PDB entry 9CJE | electron microscopy, 2.22 A resolution | chains A and D of the 4 polymer chains in the assembly

== Chain A ==
Name: Nitrogenase molybdenum-iron protein alpha chain
Source organism: Azotobacter vinelandii
Notes: EC 1.18.6.1
UniProt: P07328 (NIFD_AZOVI); numbering as in UniProt (aligned over 1-492)
Chain sequence (492 residues; each row starts with the number of its first residue):
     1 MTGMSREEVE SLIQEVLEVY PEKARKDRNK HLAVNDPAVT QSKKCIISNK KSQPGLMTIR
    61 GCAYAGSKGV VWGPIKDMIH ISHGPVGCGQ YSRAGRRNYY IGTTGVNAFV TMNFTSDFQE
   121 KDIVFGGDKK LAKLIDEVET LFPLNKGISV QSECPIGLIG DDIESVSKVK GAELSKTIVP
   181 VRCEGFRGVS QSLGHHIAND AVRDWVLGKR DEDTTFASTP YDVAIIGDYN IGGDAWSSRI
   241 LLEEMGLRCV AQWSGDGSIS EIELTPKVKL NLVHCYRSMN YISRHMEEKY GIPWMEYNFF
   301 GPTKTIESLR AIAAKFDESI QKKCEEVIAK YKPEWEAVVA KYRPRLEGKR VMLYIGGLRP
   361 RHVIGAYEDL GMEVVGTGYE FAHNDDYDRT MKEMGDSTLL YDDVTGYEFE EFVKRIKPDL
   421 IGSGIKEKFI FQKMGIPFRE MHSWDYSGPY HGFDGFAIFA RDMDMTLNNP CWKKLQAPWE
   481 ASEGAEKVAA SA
Not modelled in the structure: 1-3, 481-492
Metal / ion sites: fe(8)-S(7) cluster Fe: Cys62, Cys88, Cys154 (shared with 3 residues of chain B); Fe ion near Cys275 (its only coordinating residue here)
Ligand contacts:
  - fe(8)-S(7) cluster (CLF): Cys62, Tyr64, Pro85, Val86, Gly87, Cys88, Tyr91, Glu153, Cys154, Gly185
  - 3-hydroxy-3-carboxy-adipic acid (HCA): Ala65, Gly95, Arg96, Gln191, Gly424, Ile425, Lys426, Glu440, His442
  - ICS (iron-sulfur-molybdenum cluster with interstitial carbon): Val70, Arg96, His195, Tyr229, Ile231, Cys275, Arg277, Ser278, Ile355, Gly356, Gly357, Leu358, Arg359, Pro360, Phe381, Met441, His442
UniProt features mapped onto this chain:
  - binding site ([8Fe-7S] cluster): Cys62, Cys88, Cys154
  - binding site ([7Fe-Mo-9S-C-homocitryl] cluster): Cys275, His442
Reported in the primary citation:
  - ICS coordination: Cys275, His442
  - fe(8)-S(7) cluster coordination: Cys88

== Chain D ==
Name: Nitrogenase molybdenum-iron protein beta chain
Source organism: Azotobacter vinelandii
Notes: EC 1.18.6.1
UniProt: P07329 (NIFK_AZOVI); numbering as in UniProt (aligned over 1-523)
Chain sequence (523 residues; each row starts with the number of its first residue):
     1 MSQQVDKIKA SYPLFLDQDY KDMLAKKRDG FEEKYPQDKI DEVFQWTTTK EYQELNFQRE
    61 ALTVNPAKAC QPLGAVLCAL GFEKTMPYVH GSQGCVAYFR SYFNRHFREP VSCVSDSMTE
   121 DAAVFGGQQN MKDGLQNCKA TYKPDMIAVS TTCMAEVIGD DLNAFINNSK KEGFIPDEFP
   181 VPFAHTPSFV GSHVTGWDNM FEGIARYFTL KSMDDKVVGS NKKINIVPGF ETYLGNFRVI
   241 KRMLSEMGVG YSLLSDPEEV LDTPADGQFR MYAGGTTQEE MKDAPNALNT VLLQPWHLEK
   301 TKKFVEGTWK HEVPKLNIPM GLDWTDEFLM KVSEISGQPI PASLTKERGR LVDMMTDSHT
   361 WLHGKRFALW GDPDFVMGLV KFLLELGCEP VHILCHNGNK RWKKAVDAIL AASPYGKNAT
   421 VYIGKDLWHL RSLVFTDKPD FMIGNSYGKF IQRDTLHKGK EFEVPLIRIG FPIFDRHHLH
   481 RSTTLGYEGA MQILTTLVNS ILERLDEETR GMQATDYNHD LVR
Not modelled in the structure: 1
Metal / ion sites: fe(8)-S(7) cluster Fe: Cys70, Cys95, Cys153 (shared with 3 residues of chain C); Fe ion site 1: Arg108, Glu109 (shared with 2 residues of chain B); Fe ion site 2: Asp353, Asp357 (shared with 2 residues of chain B)
Ligand contacts: fe(8)-S(7) cluster (CLF): Cys70, Pro72, Ser92, Gly94, Cys95, Tyr98, Phe99, Thr152, Cys153, Ser188
UniProt features mapped onto this chain:
  - binding site ([8Fe-7S] cluster): Cys70, Cys95, Cys153, Ser188

== How chain A and chain D interact ==
Residue-residue contacts - 48 pairs, chain A then chain D:
  Arg93(A) - Leu521(D)
  Ala94(A) - Leu521(D)  hydrophobic
  Arg97(A) - Asp520(D)  salt bridge
  Tyr99(A) - Tyr517(D)
  Tyr99(A) - Asn518(D)  hydrogen bond
  Tyr99(A) - Asp520(D)  hydrogen bond
  Tyr100(A) - Tyr517(D)
  Gly102(A) - Gln513(D)
  Thr103(A) - Gln513(D)  hydrogen bond
  Thr104(A) - Met512(D)
  Thr104(A) - Asp516(D)
  Asn107(A) - Gln513(D)
  Phe429(A) - Asp357(D)
  Gln432(A) - Thr356(D)
  Gln432(A) - Asp357(D)
  Lys433(A) - Asp353(D)  salt bridge
  Arg439(A) - Thr360(D)
  Tyr446(A) - Trp361(D)  hydrophobic
  Tyr446(A) - Val522(D)
  Tyr446(A) - Arg523(D)
  Met465(A) - Thr360(D)
  Met465(A) - His363(D)
  Thr466(A) - His359(D)  hydrogen bond
  Thr466(A) - Thr360(D)
  Asn469(A) - His359(D)
  Asn469(A) - His363(D)
  Pro470(A) - Glu385(D)
  Pro470(A) - Tyr415(D)
  Cys471(A) - Thr356(D)
  Trp472(A) - Thr356(D)
  Lys474(A) - Leu322(D)
  Lys474(A) - Asp323(D)  salt bridge
  Lys474(A) - Arg348(D)  hydrogen bond (backbone-side chain)
  Lys474(A) - Val352(D)
  Leu475(A) - Arg348(D)
  Leu475(A) - Val352(D)  hydrophobic
  Gln476(A) - Arg348(D)
  Ala477(A) - Arg348(D)
  Pro478(A) - Asp326(D)
  Pro478(A) - Met330(D)  hydrophobic
  Pro478(A) - Arg348(D)
  Trp479(A) - Asp326(D)
  Trp479(A) - Met330(D)  hydrophobic
  Trp479(A) - Ile340(D)  hydrophobic
  Trp479(A) - Thr345(D)  hydrogen bond
  Trp479(A) - Arg348(D)
  Trp479(A) - Tyr487(D)
  Glu480(A) - Thr345(D)
Other interface residues (no listed pair), chain A (30 interface residues in all): Ile101, Trp236, Asn468
Other interface residues (no listed pair), chain D (31 interface residues in all): Leu329, Met355, Leu384, Gly387

== In short ==
30 residues of chain A face 31 of chain D across their interface; the contacts include 6 hydrogen bonds and 3
salt bridges. Among the polar pairs are Arg97(A)-Asp520(D), Lys433(A)-Asp353(D) and Lys474(A)-Asp323(D). Bound
to chain A: compound ICS, 3-hydroxy-3-carboxy-adipic acid and fe(8)-S(7) cluster. From the paper: ICS
coordination by Cys275(A) and His442(A); fe(8)-S(7) cluster coordination by Cys88(A).
Here chain A is Nitrogenase molybdenum-iron protein alpha chain and chain D is Nitrogenase molybdenum-iron
protein beta chain, both from Azotobacter vinelandii. Entry 9CJE (CryoEM structure of nitrogenase MoFe-protein
20 second time point under alkaline turnover) was determined by electron microscopy (same publication as 9CJB,
9CJC, 9CJD and 9CJF).
